Entry 1Y5L (X-ray diffraction, 2.50 A resolution); this record covers chains A and C of the 3 polymer chains in the assembly.

[Chain A]
Molecule: Respiratory nitrate reductase 1 alpha chain
Organism: Escherichia coli
Notes: EC 1.7.99.4
UniProt: P09152 (NARG_ECOLI); numbering as in UniProt (aligned over 1-1246)
Amino-acid sequence (1246 residues; each row starts with the number of its first residue):
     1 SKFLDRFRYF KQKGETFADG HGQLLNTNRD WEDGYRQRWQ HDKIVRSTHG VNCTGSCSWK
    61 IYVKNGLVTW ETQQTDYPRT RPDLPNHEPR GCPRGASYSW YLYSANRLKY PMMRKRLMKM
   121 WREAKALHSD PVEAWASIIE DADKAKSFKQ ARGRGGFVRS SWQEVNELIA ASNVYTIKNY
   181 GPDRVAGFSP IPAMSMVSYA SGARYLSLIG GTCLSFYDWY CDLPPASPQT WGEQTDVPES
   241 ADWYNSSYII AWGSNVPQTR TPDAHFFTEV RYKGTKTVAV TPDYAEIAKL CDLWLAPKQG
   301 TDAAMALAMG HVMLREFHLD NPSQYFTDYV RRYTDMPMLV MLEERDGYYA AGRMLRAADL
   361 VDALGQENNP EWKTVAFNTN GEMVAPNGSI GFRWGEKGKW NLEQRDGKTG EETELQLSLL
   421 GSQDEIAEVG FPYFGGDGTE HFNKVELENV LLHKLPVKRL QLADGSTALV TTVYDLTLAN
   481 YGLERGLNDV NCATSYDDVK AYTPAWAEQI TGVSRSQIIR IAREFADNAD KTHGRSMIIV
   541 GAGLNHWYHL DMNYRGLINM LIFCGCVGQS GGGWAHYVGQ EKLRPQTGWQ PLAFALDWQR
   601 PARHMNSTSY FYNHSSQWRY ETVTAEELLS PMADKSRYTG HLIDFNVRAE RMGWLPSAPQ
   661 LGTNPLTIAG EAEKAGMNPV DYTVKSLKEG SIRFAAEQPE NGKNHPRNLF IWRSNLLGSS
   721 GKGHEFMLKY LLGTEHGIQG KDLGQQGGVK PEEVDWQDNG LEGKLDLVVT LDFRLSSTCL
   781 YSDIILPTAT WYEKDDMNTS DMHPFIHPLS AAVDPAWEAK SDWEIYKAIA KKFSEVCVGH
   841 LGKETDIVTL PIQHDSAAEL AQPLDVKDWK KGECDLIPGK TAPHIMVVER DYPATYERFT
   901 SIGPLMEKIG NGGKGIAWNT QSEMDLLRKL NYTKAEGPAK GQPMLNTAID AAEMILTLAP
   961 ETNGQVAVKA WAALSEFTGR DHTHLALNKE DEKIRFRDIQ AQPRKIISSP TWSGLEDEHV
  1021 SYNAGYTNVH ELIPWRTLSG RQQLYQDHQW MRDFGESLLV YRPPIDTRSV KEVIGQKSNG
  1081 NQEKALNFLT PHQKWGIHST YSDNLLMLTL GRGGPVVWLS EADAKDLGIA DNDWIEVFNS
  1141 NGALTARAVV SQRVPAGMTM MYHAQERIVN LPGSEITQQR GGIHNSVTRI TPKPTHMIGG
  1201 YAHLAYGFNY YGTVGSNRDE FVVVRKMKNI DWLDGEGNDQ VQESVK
Unresolved in the structure: 1245-1246

[Chain C]
Molecule: Respiratory nitrate reductase 1 gamma chain
Organism: Escherichia coli
Notes: EC 1.7.99.4
UniProt: P11350 (NARI_ECOLI); residue numbers follow UniProt; this construct covers 1-225
Amino-acid sequence (225 residues; numbered 1 to 225; the number before each row is that of its first residue):
     1 MQFLNMFFFD IYPYIAGAVF LIGSWLRYDY GQYTWRAASS QMLDRKGMNL ASNLFHIGIL
    61 GIFVGYFFGM LTPHWMYEAW LPIEVKQKMA MFAGGASGVL CLIGGVLLLK RRLFSPRVRA
   121 TTTGADILIL SLLVIQCALG LLTIPFSAQH MDGSEMMKLV GWAQSVVTFH GGASQHLDGV
   181 AFIFRLHLVL GMTLFLLFPF SRLIHIWSVP VEYLTRKYQL VRARH
Unresolved in the structure: 67-80
Sequence notes: modified residue (1); engineered mutation Tyr66 (His in P11350)
Modified residues: Met1 (n-formylmethionine; FME)
Swiss-Prot annotation at these positions:
  - binding site (heme b): His56, His187, His205
  - modified residue: Met1 (N-formylmethionine)

[Interface between chain A and chain C]
Contacting residue pairs (35; chain A residue first):
  Ser1(A) - Trp25(C)
  Ser1(A) - Asp29(C)  hydrogen bond
  Lys2(A) - Tyr28(C)
  Lys2(A) - Asp29(C)  hydrogen bond (backbone-side chain)
  Lys2(A) - Gln32(C)
  Phe3(A) - Trp25(C)
  Phe3(A) - Tyr28(C)  hydrophobic
  Phe3(A) - Asp29(C)  hydrogen bond (backbone-side chain)
  Arg6(A) - Tyr28(C)
  Tyr9(A) - Glu212(C)  hydrogen bond
  Thr16(A) - Lys217(C)
  Phe17(A) - Val221(C)  hydrophobic
  Gly20(A) - Lys217(C)
  His21(A) - Tyr218(C)
  His21(A) - Gln219(C)  hydrogen bond (backbone-backbone)
  Gly22(A) - Gln219(C)
  Gln23(A) - Lys217(C)
  Gln23(A) - Gln219(C)  hydrogen bond (backbone-backbone)
  Gln23(A) - Leu220(C)
  Gln23(A) - Val221(C)  hydrogen bond (backbone-backbone)
  Leu24(A) - Val221(C)
  Leu24(A) - Ala223(C)
  Leu25(A) - Val221(C)  hydrogen bond (backbone-backbone)
  Leu25(A) - Arg222(C)
  Leu25(A) - Ala223(C)  hydrogen bond (backbone-backbone)
  Asn26(A) - Ala223(C)
  Asn26(A) - His225(C)
  Thr27(A) - Arg222(C)
  Thr27(A) - His225(C)
  Asn28(A) - Arg222(C)  hydrogen bond (backbone-side chain)
  Asn28(A) - His225(C)
  Arg29(A) - Arg222(C)
  Arg29(A) - Ala223(C)  hydrogen bond (side chain-backbone)
  Arg29(A) - Arg224(C)
  Trp31(A) - Arg222(C)

[In short]
Chain A and chain C form an interface of 18 and 14 residues respectively; the contacts include 11 hydrogen
bonds. Polar contacts include Ser1(A)-Asp29(C), Lys2(A)-Asp29(C) and Phe3(A)-Asp29(C). From UniProt: 3 heme
b-binding residues on chain C.
Here chain A is Respiratory nitrate reductase 1 alpha chain and chain C is Respiratory nitrate reductase 1
gamma chain, both from Escherichia coli. Entry 1Y5L (The crystal structure of the NarGHI mutant NarI-H66Y) was
determined by X-ray diffraction together with 1Y4Z, 1Y5I and 1Y5N from the same study.
